PDB entry 2NVX | X-ray diffraction, 3.60 A resolution | chains A and H of the 13 polymer chains in the assembly

Chain A:
Protein: DNA-directed RNA polymerase II largest subunit
From: Saccharomyces cerevisiae
Notes: EC 2.7.7.6
UniProt: P04050 (RPB1_YEAST); numbering as in UniProt (aligned over 1-1733)
Sequence (1733 residues; each row starts with the number of its first residue):
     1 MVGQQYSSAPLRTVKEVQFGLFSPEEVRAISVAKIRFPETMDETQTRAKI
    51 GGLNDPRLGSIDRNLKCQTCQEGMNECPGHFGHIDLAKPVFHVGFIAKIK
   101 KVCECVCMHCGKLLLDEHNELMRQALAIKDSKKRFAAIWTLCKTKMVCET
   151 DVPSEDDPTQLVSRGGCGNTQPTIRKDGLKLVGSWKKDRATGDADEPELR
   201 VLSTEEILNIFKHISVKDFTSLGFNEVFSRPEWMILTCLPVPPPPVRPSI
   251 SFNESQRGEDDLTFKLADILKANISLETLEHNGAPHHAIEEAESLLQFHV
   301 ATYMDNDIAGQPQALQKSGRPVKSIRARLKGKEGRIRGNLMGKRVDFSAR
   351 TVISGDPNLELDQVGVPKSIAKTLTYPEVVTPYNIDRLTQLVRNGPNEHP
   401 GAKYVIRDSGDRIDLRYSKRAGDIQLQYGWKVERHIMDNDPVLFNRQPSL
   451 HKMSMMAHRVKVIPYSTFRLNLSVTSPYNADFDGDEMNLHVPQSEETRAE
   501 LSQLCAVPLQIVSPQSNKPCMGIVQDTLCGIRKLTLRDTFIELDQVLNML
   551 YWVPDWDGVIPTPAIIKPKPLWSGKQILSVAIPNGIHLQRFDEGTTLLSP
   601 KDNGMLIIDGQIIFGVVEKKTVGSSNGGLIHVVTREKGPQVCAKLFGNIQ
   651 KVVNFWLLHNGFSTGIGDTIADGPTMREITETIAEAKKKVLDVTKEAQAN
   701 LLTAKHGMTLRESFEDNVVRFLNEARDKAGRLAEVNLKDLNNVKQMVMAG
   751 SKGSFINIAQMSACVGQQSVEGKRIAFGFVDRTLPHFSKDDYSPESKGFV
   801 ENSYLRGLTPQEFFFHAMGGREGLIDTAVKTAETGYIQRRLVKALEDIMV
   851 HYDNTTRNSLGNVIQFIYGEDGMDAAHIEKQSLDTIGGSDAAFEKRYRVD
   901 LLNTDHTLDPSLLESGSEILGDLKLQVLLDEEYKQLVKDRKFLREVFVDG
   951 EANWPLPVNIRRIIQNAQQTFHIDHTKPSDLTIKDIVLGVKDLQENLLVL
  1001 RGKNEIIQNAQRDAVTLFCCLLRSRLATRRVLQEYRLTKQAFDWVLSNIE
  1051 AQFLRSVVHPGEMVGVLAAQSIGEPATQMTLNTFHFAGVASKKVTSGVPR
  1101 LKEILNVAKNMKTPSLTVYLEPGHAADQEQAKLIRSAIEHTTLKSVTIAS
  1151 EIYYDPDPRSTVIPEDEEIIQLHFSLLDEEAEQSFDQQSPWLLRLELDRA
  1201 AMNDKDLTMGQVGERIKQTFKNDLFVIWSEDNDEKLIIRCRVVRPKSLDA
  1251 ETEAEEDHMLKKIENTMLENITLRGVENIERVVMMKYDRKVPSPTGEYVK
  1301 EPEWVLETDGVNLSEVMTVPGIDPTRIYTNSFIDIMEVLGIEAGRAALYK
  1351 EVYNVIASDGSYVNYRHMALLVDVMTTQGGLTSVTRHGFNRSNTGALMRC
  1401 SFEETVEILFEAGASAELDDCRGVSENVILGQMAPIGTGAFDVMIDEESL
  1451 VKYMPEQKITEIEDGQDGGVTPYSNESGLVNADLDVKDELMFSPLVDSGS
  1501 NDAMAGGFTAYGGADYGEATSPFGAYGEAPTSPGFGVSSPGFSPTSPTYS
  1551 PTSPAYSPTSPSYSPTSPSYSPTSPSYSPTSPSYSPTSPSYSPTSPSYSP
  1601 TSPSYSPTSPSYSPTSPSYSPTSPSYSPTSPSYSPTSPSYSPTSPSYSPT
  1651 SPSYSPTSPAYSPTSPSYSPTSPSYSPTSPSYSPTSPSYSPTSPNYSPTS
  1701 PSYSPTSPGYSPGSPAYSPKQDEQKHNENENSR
Not modelled in the structure: 1-2, 187-198, 1082-1091, 1177-1186, 1245-1253, 1446-1733
Bound ions: Zn2+ site 1: C67, C70, C77; Zn2+ site 2 near C107 (its only coordinating residue here)
Ligand contacts: deoxyuridine-5'-triphosphate (DUT): R446, N479, D481, D483, D485, K752, T831
Swiss-Prot annotation at these positions:
  - region: P248 to D260 (Lid loop), N306 to K323 (Rudder loop), P810 to E822 (Bridging helix)
  - binding site (Zn(2+)): C67, C70, C77, H80, C107, C110, C148, C167
  - binding site (Mg(2+)): D481, D483, D485
  - modified residue: T1471 (Phosphothreonine)
  - cross-link (Glycyl lysine isopeptide (Lys-Gly)): K695 (interchain with G-Cter in ubiquitin), K1246 (interchain with G-Cter in ubiquitin), K1350 (interchain with G-Cter in ubiquitin)
  - natural variant: S1653 to P1659 (deletion: In strain: A364A)
  - mutagenesis: K1246 (K1246R: Impairs ubiquitination during transcription stress)
From the paper describing this entry:
  - catalytic residues: H1085 (proposed by the authors, not directly observed)
  - mutagenesis - R446A: abolished growth

Chain H:
Protein: DNA-directed RNA polymerases I, II, and III 14.5 kDa polypeptide
From: Saccharomyces cerevisiae
Notes: EC 2.7.7.6
UniProt: P20436 (RPB8_YEAST); residues 1-146 here = UniProt positions 1-146
Sequence (146 residues; numbered 1 to 146; the number before each row is that of its first residue):
     1 MSNTLFDDIFQVSEVDPGRYNKVCRIEAASTTQDQCKLTLDINVELFPVA
    51 AQDSLTVTIASSLNLEDTPANDSSATRSWRPPQAGDRSLADDYDYVMYGT
   101 AYKFEEVSKDLIAVYYSFGGLLMRLEGNYRNLNNLKQENAYLLIRR
Not modelled in the structure: 64-75
Swiss-Prot annotation at these positions:
  - region: D16 to T39 (Non-specific ssDNA binding)
  - modified residue: S2 (N-acetylserine), T68 (Phosphothreonine)

How chain A and chain H interact:
Contacting residue pairs - 52 pairs, chain A then chain H:
  R537(A) with Y20(H); V23(H); D41(H), salt bridge; G120(H), hydrogen bond (side chain-backbone); L121(H); L122(H)
  D538(A) with Y20(H); N21(H), hydrogen bond (side chain-backbone); K22(H), hydrogen bond (side chain-backbone); V23(H)
  F540(A) with V23(H), hydrophobic; N43(H)
  V559(A) with S78(H)
  I560(A) with R77(H); S78(H); W79(H), hydrogen bond (backbone-backbone)
  T562(A) with W79(H); Y98(H)
  P563(A) with W79(H); Y98(H)
  A564(A) with M97(H); Y98(H), hydrogen bond (backbone-backbone); F118(H); G119(H)
  I565(A) with N43(H); V96(H)
  I566(A) with V96(H), hydrogen bond (backbone-backbone); Y98(H), hydrophobic
  K567(A) with N43(H), hydrogen bond (side chain-backbone); L46(H); F47(H); D94(H); Y95(H), hydrogen bond; V96(H), hydrogen bond (backbone-backbone)
  P568(A) with L46(H), hydrophobic; D94(H)
  P570(A) with W79(H), hydrophobic
  L571(A) with L46(H), hydrophobic
  W572(A) with W79(H), hydrophobic
  S573(A) with G119(H), hydrogen bond (side chain-backbone)
  K575(A) with G120(H)
  L597(A) with Y102(H), hydrogen bond (backbone-side chain)
  L598(A) with R25(H), hydrogen bond (backbone-side chain); T39(H); L122(H); R124(H)
  L606(A) with Y102(H), hydrophobic
  I613(A) with Y102(H), hydrophobic; S117(H), hydrogen bond (backbone-side chain); G120(H)
  D739(A) with R19(H), salt bridge
  H975(A) with K136(H)
Also at the interface, not in a pair above, chain A (33 interface residues in all): G558, P561, K569, Q576, S599, D602, I612, F614, K738, D974
Also at the interface, not in a pair above, chain H (33 interface residues in all): K103, E105, Y115, M123, Y141

Summary:
Chain A and chain H each contribute 33 residues to their interface, with 13 hydrogen bonds and 2 salt bridges.
Among the polar pairs are R537(A)-D41(H), D739(A)-R19(H) and R537(A)-G120(H). Bound to chain A:
deoxyuridine-5'-triphosphate. From the paper: the catalytic residue H1085(A); R446A of chain A abolishes
growth.
Here chain A is DNA-directed RNA polymerase II largest subunit and chain H is DNA-directed RNA polymerases I,
II, and III 14.5 kDa polypeptide, both from Saccharomyces cerevisiae. Entry 2NVX (RNA polymerase II elongation
complex in 5 mM Mg+2 with 2'-dUTP) was determined by X-ray diffraction, deposited together with 2E2H, 2E2I,
2E2J, 2NVQ, 2NVT, 2NVY, 2NVZ and 2YU9.
